8TG4 - chains A and C; structure by X-ray diffraction, 1.37 A resolution.

# Chain A
Name: Probable RNA 2'-phosphotransferase
Organism: Aeropyrum pernix
Notes: EC 2.7.1.-
UniProt: Q9YFP5 (KPTA_AERPE); residues 1-186 here correspond to UniProt positions 35-220 (UniProt number = residue number + 34)
Sequence (206 residues; row label = number of the first residue in the row; numbers below 1 keep their minus sign (Met-19 is residue -19)):
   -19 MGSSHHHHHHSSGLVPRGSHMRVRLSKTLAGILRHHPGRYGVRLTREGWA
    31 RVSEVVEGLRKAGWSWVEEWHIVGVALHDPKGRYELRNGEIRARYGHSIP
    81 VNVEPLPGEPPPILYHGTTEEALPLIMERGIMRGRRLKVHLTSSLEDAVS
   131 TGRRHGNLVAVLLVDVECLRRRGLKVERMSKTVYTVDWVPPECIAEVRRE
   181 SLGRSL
Disordered / not traced: -19 to -1, 182-186
Construct notes: expression tag (-19 to 0)
Disulfide bonds: Cys148-Cys173
Metal / ion sites: K+ site 1: Arg23, Glu34; K+ site 2: Arg63, Tyr75; K+ site 3: Glu157, Thr165
Residues lining bound ligands: 9SO ([(2R,3S,4R,5R)-5-(6-amino-9H-purin-9-yl)-3,4-dihydroxyoxolan-2-yl]methyl [(2R,3R,4R,5R)-3,5-dihydroxy-4-(phosphonooxy)oxolan-2-yl]methyl dihydrogen diphosphate (non-preferred name)): Arg14, Lys61, Arg63, Tyr75, Gly76, His96, Gly97, Thr98, Ala102, Leu105, Ile106, Arg109, Gly110, Ile111, Met112, Arg113, Arg116, His120, Thr131, Arg134, His135, Val163

# Chain C
Molecule: 5-nt RNA strand
Sequence (5 nucleotides; row label = number of the first residue in the row):
     1 UGUAU
Disordered / not traced: 5

# Chain A / chain C interface
Pairs across the interface - 17 pairs, chain A then chain C:
  Arg2(A) - G2(C)  base contact
  Val3(A) - G2(C)  base contact
  Ser6(A) - G2(C)  hydrogen bond to the base
  Lys7(A) - G2(C)  salt bridge to the phosphate
  Lys7(A) - U3(C)  sugar contact
  Lys7(A) - A4(C)  phosphate contact
  Ala10(A) - U3(C)  sugar contact
  Gly11(A) - U3(C)  sugar contact
  Arg14(A) - G2(C)  hydrogen bond to the phosphate
  Arg14(A) - U3(C)  salt bridge to the phosphate
  His15(A) - U3(C)  stacking on the base
  His16(A) - U3(C)  hydrogen bond to the base
  Arg63(A) - G2(C)  hydrogen bond to the sugar
  Tyr64(A) - G2(C)  base contact
  Arg115(A) - U3(C)  hydrogen bond to the base
  Arg116(A) - U3(C)  salt bridge to the phosphate
  Arg134(A) - G2(C)  salt bridge to the phosphate
Also at the interface, not in a pair above, chain A (16 interface residues in all): Asp59, Ser78
Also at the interface, not in a pair above, chain C (4 interface residues in all): U1

# Summary
16 residues of chain A and 4 residues of chain C are in contact; the contacts include 5 hydrogen bonds, 4 salt
bridges and 1 aromatic stacking contact. Polar contacts include Ser6(A)-G2(C), His16(A)-U3(C) and
Arg115(A)-U3(C). Bound to chain A: compound 9SO.
Here chain A is Probable RNA 2'-phosphotransferase (Aeropyrum pernix) and chain C is a 5-nt RNA strand. Entry
8TG4 (tRNA 2'-phosphotransferase (Tpt1) from Aeropyrum pernix in complex with ADP-ribose-2"-phosphate and
2'-OH RNA) was determined by X-ray diffraction.
